Entry 5HIC (X-ray diffraction, 2.60 A resolution); this record covers chain A.

# Chain A
Name: Epidermal growth factor receptor
From: Homo sapiens
Notes: EC 2.7.10.1
UniProt: P00533 (EGFR_HUMAN); residue numbers follow UniProt; this construct covers 695-1022
Amino-acid sequence (331 residues; each row starts with the number of its first residue):
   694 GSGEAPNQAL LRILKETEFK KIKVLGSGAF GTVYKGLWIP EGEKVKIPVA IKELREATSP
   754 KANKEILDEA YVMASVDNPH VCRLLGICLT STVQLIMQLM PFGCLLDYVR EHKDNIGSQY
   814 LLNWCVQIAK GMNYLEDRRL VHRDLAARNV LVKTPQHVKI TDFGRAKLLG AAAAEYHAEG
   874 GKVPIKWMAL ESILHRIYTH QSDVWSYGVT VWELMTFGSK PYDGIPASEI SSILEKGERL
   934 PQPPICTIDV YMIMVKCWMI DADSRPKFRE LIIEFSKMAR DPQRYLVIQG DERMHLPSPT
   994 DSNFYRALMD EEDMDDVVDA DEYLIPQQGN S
Not modelled in the structure: 694-696, 748-749, 862-875, 999-1003, 1020-1024
Construct notes: expression tag (694, 1023-1024); engineered mutation Met-790 (Thr in P00533), Arg-858 (Leu in P00533), Ala-865 (Glu in P00533), Ala-866 (Glu in P00533), Ala-867 (Lys in P00533)
Curated features (UniProtKB/Swiss-Prot):
  - active site: Asp-837 (Proton acceptor)
  - binding site (ATP): Leu-718 to Val-726, Lys-745, Asp-855
  - site: Tyr-1016 (Important for interaction with PIK3C2B)
  - modified residue: Ser-695 (Phosphoserine), Lys-745 (N6-(2-hydroxyisobutyryl)lysine), Tyr-869 (Phosphotyrosine), Ser-991 (Phosphoserine), Ser-995 (Phosphoserine), Tyr-998 (Phosphotyrosine), Tyr-1016 (Phosphotyrosine)
  - cross-link (Glycyl lysine isopeptide (Lys-Gly)): Lys-716 (interchain with G-Cter in ubiquitin), Lys-737 (interchain with G-Cter in ubiquitin), Lys-754 (interchain with G-Cter in ubiquitin), Lys-757 (interchain with G-Cter in ubiquitin), Lys-929 (interchain with G-Cter in ubiquitin), Lys-960 (interchain with G-Cter in ubiquitin), Lys-970 (interchain with G-Cter in ubiquitin)
Ligand contacts: 63N (N-{2-[1-(cyclopropylsulfonyl)-1H-pyrazol-4-yl]pyrimidin-4-yl}-1-(propan-2-yl)-1H-imidazo[4,5-c]pyridin-6-amine): Leu-718, Gly-719, Phe-723, Val-726, Ala-743, Lys-745, Glu-762, Met-766, Cys-775, Met-790, Gln-791, Leu-792, Met-793, Gly-796, Arg-841, Asn-842, Leu-844, Thr-854, Asp-855

# Summary
Bound to chain A: compound 63N. From UniProt: active-site residue Asp-837 and 11 ATP-binding residues.
Chain A is Epidermal growth factor receptor (Homo sapiens); the structure, EGFR kinase domain mutant "TMLR"
with a imidazopyridinyl-aminopyrimidine inhibitor, was determined by X-ray diffraction (same publication as
5HI2, 5HIB, 5HID and 5HIE).
